Entry 3VH8 (X-ray diffraction, 1.80 A resolution); this record covers chains A and B of the 4 polymer chains in the assembly.

Chain A:
Molecule: HLA class I histocompatibility antigen, B-57 alpha chain
From: Homo sapiens
Notes: fragment: hla-b*5701
Reference sequence: P18465 (1B57_HUMAN); residues 1-275 here correspond to UniProt positions 25-299 (UniProt number = residue number + 24)
Sequence (275 residues; each row starts with the number of its first residue):
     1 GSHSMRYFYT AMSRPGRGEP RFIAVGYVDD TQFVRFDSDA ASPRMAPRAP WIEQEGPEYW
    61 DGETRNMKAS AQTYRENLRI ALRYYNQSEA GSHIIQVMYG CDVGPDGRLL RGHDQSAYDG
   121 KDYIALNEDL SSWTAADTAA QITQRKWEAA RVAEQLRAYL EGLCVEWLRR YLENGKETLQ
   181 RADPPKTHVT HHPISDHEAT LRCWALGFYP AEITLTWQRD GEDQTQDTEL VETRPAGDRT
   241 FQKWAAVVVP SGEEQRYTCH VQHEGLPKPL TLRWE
Disulfides: Cys-101/Cys-164, Cys-203/Cys-259
What the authors report for this chain:
  - contacts within the chain: Glu-76/Arg-79

Chain B:
Molecule: Beta-2-microglobulin
From: Homo sapiens
Reference sequence: P61769 (B2MG_HUMAN); residues 1-99 here correspond to UniProt positions 21-119 (UniProt number = residue number + 20)
Sequence (99 residues; row label = number of the first residue in the row):
     1 IQRTPKIQVY SRHPAENGKS NFLNCYVSGF HPSDIEVDLL KNGERIEKVE HSDLSFSKDW
    61 SFYLLYYTEF TPTEKDEYAC RVNHVTLSQP KIVKWDRDM
Disulfides: Cys-25/Cys-80
UniProt features mapped onto this chain:
  - modified residue: Gln-2 (Pyrrolidone carboxylic acid)
  - glycosylation: Ile-1 (N-linked (Glc) (glycation) isoleucine), Lys-19 (N-linked (Glc) (glycation) lysine), Lys-41 (N-linked (Glc) (glycation) lysine), Lys-48 (N-linked (Glc) (glycation) lysine), Lys-58 (N-linked (Glc) (glycation) lysine), Lys-91 (N-linked (Glc) (glycation) lysine), Lys-94 (N-linked (Glc) (glycation) lysine)

Interface between chain A and chain B:
Pairs across the interface (64):
  Arg-6(A) / Lys-58(B)
  Phe-8(A) / Ser-55(B)
  Phe-8(A) / Phe-56(B)
  Tyr-9(A) / Phe-56(B)
  Thr-10(A) / Phe-56(B)
  Thr-10(A) / Phe-62(B)
  Met-12(A) / Ser-33(B)
  Arg-17(A) / Asp-34(B)  salt bridge
  Ile-23(A) / Leu-54(B)  hydrophobic
  Val-25(A) / Asp-53(B)
  Val-25(A) / Leu-54(B)
  Val-25(A) / Ser-55(B)
  Tyr-27(A) / Ser-55(B)
  Tyr-27(A) / Tyr-63(B)  hydrogen bond
  Gln-32(A) / Asp-53(B)  hydrogen bond
  Arg-35(A) / Asp-53(B)  salt bridge
  Arg-48(A) / Asp-53(B)  salt bridge
  Ile-94(A) / Pro-32(B)  hydrophobic
  Ile-94(A) / Ser-33(B)
  Gln-96(A) / His-31(B)  hydrogen bond
  Gln-96(A) / Phe-56(B)
  Gln-96(A) / Trp-60(B)  hydrogen bond (side chain-backbone)
  Gln-96(A) / Phe-62(B)
  Val-97(A) / Phe-56(B)
  Met-98(A) / Phe-56(B)  hydrophobic
  Met-98(A) / Lys-58(B)
  Met-98(A) / Trp-60(B)  hydrophobic
  Gln-115(A) / Trp-60(B)
  Ser-116(A) / Trp-60(B)
  Ala-117(A) / Trp-60(B)  hydrophobic
  Asp-119(A) / Ile-1(B)
  Asp-119(A) / His-31(B)
  Gly-120(A) / Ile-1(B)
  Gly-120(A) / Arg-3(B)  hydrogen bond (backbone-side chain)
  Gly-120(A) / His-31(B)
  Gly-120(A) / Trp-60(B)
  Lys-121(A) / Ile-1(B)
  Asp-122(A) / Trp-60(B)  hydrogen bond
  His-192(A) / Asp-98(B)
  Arg-202(A) / Asp-98(B)  hydrogen bond (side chain-backbone)
  Arg-202(A) / Met-99(B)  hydrogen bond
  Trp-204(A) / Asp-98(B)
  Trp-204(A) / Met-99(B)
  Val-231(A) / Gln-8(B)
  Glu-232(A) / Lys-6(B)  salt bridge
  Glu-232(A) / Gln-8(B)  hydrogen bond (backbone-side chain)
  Glu-232(A) / Tyr-26(B)  hydrogen bond
  Glu-232(A) / Ser-28(B)  hydrogen bond
  Thr-233(A) / Tyr-26(B)
  Arg-234(A) / Gln-8(B)  hydrogen bond
  Arg-234(A) / Tyr-10(B)
  Arg-234(A) / Tyr-26(B)
  Arg-234(A) / Met-99(B)  hydrogen bond (side chain-backbone)
  Pro-235(A) / Tyr-10(B)  hydrogen bond (backbone-side chain)
  Pro-235(A) / Tyr-26(B)
  Ala-236(A) / Arg-12(B)  hydrogen bond (backbone-side chain)
  Ala-236(A) / Asn-24(B)  hydrogen bond (backbone-side chain)
  Gly-237(A) / Arg-12(B)  hydrogen bond (backbone-side chain)
  Gly-237(A) / Leu-65(B)
  Asp-238(A) / Arg-12(B)
  Gln-242(A) / Tyr-10(B)
  Gln-242(A) / Ser-11(B)  hydrogen bond (side chain-backbone)
  Gln-242(A) / Arg-12(B)  hydrogen bond (side chain-backbone)
  Trp-244(A) / Met-99(B)  hydrogen bond (side chain-backbone)
Interface residues without a listed pair, chain B (29 interface residues in all): His-13, His-51, Ser-57, Asp-59

In short:
Chain A and chain B form an interface of 36 and 29 residues respectively, with 20 hydrogen bonds and 4 salt
bridges. Polar contacts include Arg-17(A)/Asp-34(B), Arg-35(A)/Asp-53(B) and Arg-48(A)/Asp-53(B). The paper
reports contacts within the chain involving Glu-76(A) and Arg-79(A).
Here chain A is HLA class I histocompatibility antigen, B-57 alpha chain and chain B is Beta-2-microglobulin,
both from Homo sapiens. Entry 3VH8 (KIR3DL1 in complex with HLA-B*5701) was determined by X-ray diffraction.
